3ZTD - chains A and B of the 3 polymer chains in the assembly; structure by X-ray diffraction, 2.79 A resolution.

== Chain A ==
Molecule: Transcription elongation factor B polypeptide 2
Organism: Homo sapiens
Reference sequence: Q15370 (ELOB_HUMAN); residues 1-118 here = UniProt positions 1-118
Amino-acid sequence (118 residues; numbered 1 to 118; the number before each row is that of its first residue):
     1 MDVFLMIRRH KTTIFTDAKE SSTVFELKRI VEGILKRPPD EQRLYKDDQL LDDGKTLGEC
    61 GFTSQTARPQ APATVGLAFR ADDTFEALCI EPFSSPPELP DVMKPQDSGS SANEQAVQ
Disordered / not traced: 82, 104-118
Swiss-Prot annotation at these positions:
  - modified residue: M1 (N-acetylmethionine), T84 (Phosphothreonine), S108 (Phosphoserine), S111 (Phosphoserine)

== Chain B ==
Molecule: Transcription elongation factor B polypeptide 1
Organism: Homo sapiens
Reference sequence: Q15369 (ELOC_HUMAN); numbering as in UniProt (aligned over 17-112)
Amino-acid sequence (97 residues; each row starts with the number of its first residue):
    16 MMYVKLISSD GHEFIVKREH ALTSGTIKAM LSGPGQFAEN ETNEVNFREI PSHVLSKVCM
    76 YFTYKVRYTN SSTEIPEFPI APEIALELLM AANFLDC
Disordered / not traced: 16, 48-57
Construct notes: cloning artifact (16)

== Interface between chain A and chain B ==
Pairs across the interface (45; chain A residue first):
  F4(A) with R82(B)
  R8(A) with H27(B)
  K11(A) with D25(B), hydrogen bond (side chain-backbone); G26(B); H27(B); E28(B), hydrogen bond (backbone-backbone)
  T12(A) with E28(B)
  T13(A) with H27(B); E28(B), hydrogen bond (backbone-backbone); F29(B); I30(B), hydrogen bond (backbone-backbone)
  I14(A) with I30(B)
  F15(A) with Y18(B); F29(B), hydrophobic; I30(B), hydrogen bond (backbone-backbone); V31(B), hydrophobic; S71(B); C74(B), hydrophobic
  T16(A) with Y18(B), hydrogen bond
  I34(A) with Y18(B), hydrophobic
  L35(A) with I30(B), hydrophobic
  P69(A) with T78(B), hydrogen bond (backbone-side chain); R82(B); Y83(B), hydrophobic
  Q70(A) with K72(B); M75(B); Y79(B); Y83(B); P91(B); P94(B)
  P72(A) with M75(B)
  E91(A) with H27(B)
  P92(A) with H27(B), hydrogen bond (backbone-side chain)
  F93(A) with H27(B); F29(B), hydrophobic; S67(B); S71(B)
  S94(A) with D25(B); P66(B); S67(B), hydrogen bond; H68(B), hydrogen bond (side chain-backbone)
  S95(A) with H68(B)
  P96(A) with H68(B); E98(B)
  P97(A) with E102(B)
Other interface residues (no listed pair), chain A (24 interface residues in all): M6, H10, D17, L99
Other interface residues (no listed pair), chain B (27 interface residues in all): K32, F93, P97, I99

== Summary ==
24 residues of chain A face 27 of chain B across their interface, with 10 hydrogen bonds. Polar pairs include
K11(A)-D25(B), T16(A)-Y18(B) and P69(A)-T78(B).
Here chain A is Transcription elongation factor B polypeptide 2 and chain B is Transcription elongation factor
B polypeptide 1, both from Homo sapiens. Entry 3ZTD (pVHL54-213-EloB-EloC complex _ methyl
4-(((2S,4R)-4-hydroxy-1-(2-(3- methylisoxazol-5-yl)acetyl)pyrrolidine-2-carboxamido)methyl)benzoate) was
determined by X-ray diffraction, deposited together with 4AJY, 4AWJ and 3ZTC.
